Entry 1YKP (X-ray diffraction, 2.41 A resolution); this record covers chains B and H of the 12 polymer chains in the assembly.

== Chain B (and H) ==
Molecule: Protocatechuate 3,4-dioxygenase beta chain
Source organism: Pseudomonas putida
Notes: EC 1.13.11.3; chain H of this document is another copy of the same molecule, construct and numbering; everything in this record applies to it too
Reference sequence: P00437 (PCXB_PSEPU); residues 301-538 here correspond to UniProt positions 1-238 (UniProt number = residue number - 300)
Chain sequence (238 residues; numbered 301 to 538; the number before each row is that of its first residue):
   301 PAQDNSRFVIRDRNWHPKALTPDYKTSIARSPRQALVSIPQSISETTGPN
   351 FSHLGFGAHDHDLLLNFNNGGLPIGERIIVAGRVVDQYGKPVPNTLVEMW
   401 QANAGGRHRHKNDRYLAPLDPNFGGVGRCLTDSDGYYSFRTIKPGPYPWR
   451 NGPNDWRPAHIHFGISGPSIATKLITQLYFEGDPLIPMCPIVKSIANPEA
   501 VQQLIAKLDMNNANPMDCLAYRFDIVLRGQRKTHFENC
Sequence notes: engineered mutation His-408 (Tyr108 in P00437); modified residue (429)
Modified positions: Cys-429 (s,s-(2-hydroxyethyl)thiocysteine; CME)
Ion coordination: Fe ion: Tyr-447, His-460, His-462 (together with 3,4-dihydroxybenzoic acid)
Ligand contacts: 3,4-dihydroxybenzoic acid (DHB): Tyr-324, Thr-326, Tyr-447, Trp-449, Arg-457, His-460, His-462, Gln-477, Ile-491

== How chain B and chain H interact ==
Pairs across the interface (53; chain B residue first):
  Leu-372(B) with Pro-418(H)
  Pro-373(B) with Pro-418(H)
  Ile-374(B) with Ile-374(H), hydrophobic
  Gly-375(B) with Ala-404(H); Gly-405(H)
  Glu-376(B) with Ala-404(H); Gly-445(H); Pro-446(H)
  Arg-377(B) with Tyr-415(H)
  Ala-404(B) with Gly-375(H); Glu-376(H)
  Gly-405(B) with Gly-375(H)
  Tyr-415(B) with Arg-377(H); Met-516(H); Asp-517(H), hydrogen bond (side chain-backbone)
  Leu-416(B) with Arg-377(H); Met-516(H)
  Pro-418(B) with Leu-372(H); Pro-373(H); Ile-374(H), hydrophobic
  Leu-419(B) with Ile-374(H)
  Pro-446(B) with Glu-376(H)
  Pro-448(B) with Met-516(H), hydrophobic
  Arg-450(B) with Met-516(H)
  Pro-453(B) with Pro-515(H)
  Asn-454(B) with Met-510(H), hydrogen bond (side chain-backbone); Ala-513(H); Pro-515(H)
  Trp-456(B) with Met-510(H); Asn-514(H); Asp-517(H); Cys-518(H); Leu-519(H)
  Glu-481(B) with Pro-484(H)
  Gly-482(B) with Gly-482(H)
  Pro-484(B) with Glu-481(H)
  Leu-485(B) with Leu-508(H), hydrophobic
  Leu-508(B) with Pro-484(H), hydrophobic; Leu-485(H), hydrophobic
  Met-510(B) with Asn-454(H), hydrogen bond (backbone-side chain); Trp-456(H); Met-488(H), hydrophobic
  Asn-514(B) with Trp-456(H)
  Pro-515(B) with Pro-453(H); Asn-454(H)
  Met-516(B) with Tyr-415(H); Leu-416(H); Pro-448(H), hydrophobic; Trp-449(H)
  Asp-517(B) with Tyr-415(H), hydrogen bond (backbone-side chain); Trp-456(H)
  Cys-518(B) with Trp-456(H)
  Leu-519(B) with Trp-456(H), hydrophobic
Also at the interface, not in a pair above, chain B (36 interface residues in all): Asp-420, Gly-445, Trp-449, Met-488, Ala-513, Tyr-521
Also at the interface, not in a pair above, chain H (37 interface residues in all): Leu-419, Asp-420, Pro-444, Arg-450, Tyr-521

== Summary ==
The interface between chain B and chain H involves 36 residues on one side and 37 on the other; the contacts
include 4 hydrogen bonds. Among the polar pairs are Tyr-415(B)/Asp-517(H) and Asn-454(B)/Met-510(H). Ligands
of chain B: 3,4-dihydroxybenzoic acid.
Both chains are Protocatechuate 3,4-dioxygenase beta chain (Pseudomonas putida). Entry 1YKP (Protocatechuate
3,4-Dioxygenase Y408H mutant bound to DHB) was determined by X-ray diffraction, deposited together with 1YKK,
1YKL, 1YKM, 1YKN and 1YKO.
